1MO6 - chain A; structure by X-ray diffraction, 3.20 A resolution.

== Chain A ==
Molecule: RecA
Source organism: Mycobacterium tuberculosis
Notes: EC 3.4.99.37
UniProtKB: P0A5U4 (RECA_MYCTU); the construct lacks a stretch of the UniProt sequence, so the offset changes along the chain: 1-254 = UniProt 1-254; 255-350 = UniProt 695-790
Sequence (350 residues; row label = number of the first residue in the row):
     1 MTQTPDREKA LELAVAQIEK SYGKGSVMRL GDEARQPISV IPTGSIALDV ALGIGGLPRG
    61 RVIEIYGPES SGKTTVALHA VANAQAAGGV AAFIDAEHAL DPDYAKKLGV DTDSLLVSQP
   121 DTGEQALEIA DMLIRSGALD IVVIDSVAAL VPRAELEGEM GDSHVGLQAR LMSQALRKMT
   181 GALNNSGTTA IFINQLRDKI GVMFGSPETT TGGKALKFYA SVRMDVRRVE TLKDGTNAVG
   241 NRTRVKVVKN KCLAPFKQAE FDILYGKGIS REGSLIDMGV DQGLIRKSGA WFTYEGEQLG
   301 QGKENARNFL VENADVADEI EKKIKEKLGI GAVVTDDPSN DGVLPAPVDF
Not modelled in the structure: 158-164, 197-209, 330-350
Residues lining bound ligands: 2'-deoxyadenosine 5'-triphosphate (DTP): Pro68, Glu69, Ser70, Ser71, Gly72, Lys73, Thr74, Thr75, Asp101, Tyr104, Gln195, Arg228, Asn241, Ile263, Tyr265, Gly266
Reported in the primary citation:
  - binding site for 2'-deoxyadenosine 5'-triphosphate: Tyr104, Gln195, Arg228, Asn241
  - contacts within the chain: Thr75-Tyr104

== Overview ==
Ligands of chain A: 2'-deoxyadenosine 5'-triphosphate. From the paper: a binding site for 2'-deoxyadenosine
5'-triphosphate at Tyr104, Gln195 and Arg228 among others; contacts within the chain involving Thr75 and
Tyr104.
Chain A is RecA (Mycobacterium tuberculosis); the structure, Reca-datp-Mg complex, was determined by X-ray
diffraction, deposited together with 1MO3, 1MO4 and 1MO5.
